Entry 4F96 (X-ray diffraction, 2.15 A resolution); this record covers chains B and A.

== Chain B (and A) ==
Name: VldE
Organism: Streptomyces hygroscopicus subsp. limoneus
Notes: EC 2.4.-.-; chain A of this document is another copy of the same molecule, construct and numbering; everything in this record applies to it too
UniProt: Q15JG1 (Q15JG1_STRHY); residues 1-497 here = UniProt positions 1-497
Chain sequence (497 residues; numbered 1 to 497; the number before each row is that of its first residue):
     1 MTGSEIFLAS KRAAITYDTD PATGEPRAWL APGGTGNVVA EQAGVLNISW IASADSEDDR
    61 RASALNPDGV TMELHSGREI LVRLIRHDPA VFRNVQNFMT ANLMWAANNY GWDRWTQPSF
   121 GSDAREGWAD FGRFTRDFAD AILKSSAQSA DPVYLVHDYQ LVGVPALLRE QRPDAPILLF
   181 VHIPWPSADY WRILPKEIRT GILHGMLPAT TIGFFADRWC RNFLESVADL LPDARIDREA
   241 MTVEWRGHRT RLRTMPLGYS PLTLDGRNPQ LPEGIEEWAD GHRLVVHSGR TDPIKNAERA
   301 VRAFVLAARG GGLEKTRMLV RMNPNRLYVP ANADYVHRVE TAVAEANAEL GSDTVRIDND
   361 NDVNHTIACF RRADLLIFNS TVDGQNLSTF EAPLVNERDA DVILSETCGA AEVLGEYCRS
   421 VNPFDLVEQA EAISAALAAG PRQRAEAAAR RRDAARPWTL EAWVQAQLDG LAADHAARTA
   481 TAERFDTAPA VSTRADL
Disordered / not traced: 1-3, 263-268, 482-497
Small-molecule neighbours: GDP (guanosine-5'-diphosphate): R290, K295, R321, N323, D360, N361, D362, V363, T366, I367, D383, N386, L387, S388, E391
Swiss-Prot annotation at these positions:
  - binding site (GDP-valienol): D158, R290, K295, R321, N325, R326, N361, D362, T366, L387, S388, E391
  - binding site (validamine 7-phosphate): H182, D383 to N386
From the paper describing this entry:
  - binding site for GDP: R290, K295, R321, N323, D360, N361, D362, T366, L387, S388, E391
  - specificity-determining residues: R321, N323, T366

== How chain B and chain A interact ==
Contacting residue pairs - 117 pairs, chain B then chain A:
  A101(B) with W115(A), hydrophobic
  W105(B) with W115(A)
  A106(B) with W115(A), hydrophobic
  N109(B) with W115(A), hydrogen bond (backbone-side chain)
  Y110(B) with D113(A); R114(A); W115(A), hydrogen bond (backbone-side chain); D189(A), hydrogen bond
  G111(B) with D113(A); W115(A)
  W112(B) with W112(A); D113(A)
  D113(B) with Y110(A); G111(A); W112(A); D113(A)
  R114(B) with Y110(A); R114(A); Y190(A); R299(A), hydrogen bond (backbone-side chain); T381(A); F424(A)
  W115(B) with A101(A), hydrophobic; W105(A); A106(A), hydrophobic; N109(A), hydrogen bond (side chain-backbone); Y110(A), hydrogen bond (side chain-backbone); G111(A); P293(A), hydrophobic; I294(A); R299(A), hydrogen bond (backbone-side chain); A331(A), hydrophobic; R338(A); T381(A)
  T116(B) with R299(A); R338(A)
  Q117(B) with R299(A)
  P118(B) with R299(A), hydrogen bond (backbone-side chain); F424(A)
  S119(B) with R299(A), hydrogen bond; F424(A); L426(A)
  F120(B) with F424(A), hydrogen bond (backbone-backbone); D425(A); L426(A), hydrogen bond (backbone-backbone); V427(A), hydrogen bond (backbone-backbone)
  G121(B) with V427(A)
  S122(B) with V427(A)
  R125(B) with D425(A), salt bridge; V427(A); E428(A); E431(A), salt bridge
  S187(B) with S187(A); D189(A)
  D189(B) with Y110(A), hydrogen bond; S187(A); R218(A), salt bridge; N222(A), hydrogen bond
  Y190(B) with R114(A)
  R192(B) with R218(A); E406(A), salt bridge; N422(A), hydrogen bond (backbone-side chain)
  I193(B) with N422(A), hydrogen bond (backbone-side chain); F424(A), hydrophobic
  L194(B) with N422(A), hydrogen bond (backbone-side chain)
  P195(B) with N422(A); D425(A)
  K196(B) with E406(A); S420(A), hydrogen bond (side chain-backbone); E428(A), salt bridge
  R199(B) with E406(A), salt bridge; N422(A)
  R218(B) with D189(A), salt bridge; R192(A); D229(A), salt bridge
  N222(B) with D189(A), hydrogen bond
  D229(B) with R218(A), salt bridge
  R238(B) with R238(A)
  P293(B) with W115(A), hydrophobic
  I294(B) with W115(A)
  R299(B) with R114(A), hydrogen bond (side chain-backbone); W115(A); T116(A); Q117(A); P118(A), hydrogen bond (side chain-backbone); S119(A), hydrogen bond
  A331(B) with W115(A), hydrophobic
  R338(B) with W115(A), hydrogen bond (side chain-backbone); T116(A)
  T381(B) with R114(A); W115(A)
  E406(B) with R192(A), salt bridge; K196(A); R199(A), salt bridge
  S420(B) with K196(A), hydrogen bond (backbone-side chain)
  N422(B) with R192(A), hydrogen bond (side chain-backbone); I193(A), hydrogen bond (side chain-backbone); L194(A), hydrogen bond (side chain-backbone); P195(A); R199(A)
  F424(B) with R114(A); P118(A); S119(A); F120(A), hydrogen bond (backbone-backbone); I193(A), hydrophobic
  D425(B) with F120(A); R125(A), salt bridge; P195(A)
  L426(B) with S119(A); F120(A), hydrogen bond (backbone-backbone)
  V427(B) with F120(A), hydrogen bond (backbone-backbone); G121(A); S122(A); R125(A)
  E428(B) with R125(A); K196(A), salt bridge
  E431(B) with R125(A), salt bridge
Also at the interface, not in a pair above, chain B (49 interface residues in all): W219, E225, V421
Also at the interface, not in a pair above, chain A (49 interface residues in all): W219, E225, V421

== Summary ==
Chain B and chain A each contribute 49 residues to their interface; the contacts include 30 hydrogen bonds and
14 salt bridges. Polar pairs include R125(B)-D425(A), R125(B)-E431(A) and D189(B)-R218(A). Bound to chain B:
GDP. The paper reports a binding site for GDP at R290(B), K295(B) and R321(B) among others; specificity
determinants R321(B), N323(B) and T366(B).
Chain B and chain A are both VldE (Streptomyces hygroscopicus subsp. limoneus); the structure, Crystal
Structure of VldE, the pseudo-glycosyltransferase, in complex with GDP, was determined by X-ray diffraction
(same publication as 4F97 and 4F9F).
